PDB entry 6Z47 | electron microscopy, 6.30 A resolution (low resolution: residue-level contacts below are approximate; hydrogen-bond / salt-bridge calls are withheld) | chains A and B of the 8 polymer chains in the assembly

# Chain A (and B)
Molecule: Myosin heavy chain 11
Organism: Meleagris gallopavo
Notes: chain B of this document is another copy of the same molecule, construct and numbering; everything in this record applies to it too
UniProtKB: G1N5L2 (G1N5L2_MELGA); aligned to UniProt positions 1-1979 over residues 1-1979 (the alignment contains insertions or deletions, so no single offset holds)
Chain sequence (1979 residues; numbered 1 to 1979; the number before each row is that of its first residue):
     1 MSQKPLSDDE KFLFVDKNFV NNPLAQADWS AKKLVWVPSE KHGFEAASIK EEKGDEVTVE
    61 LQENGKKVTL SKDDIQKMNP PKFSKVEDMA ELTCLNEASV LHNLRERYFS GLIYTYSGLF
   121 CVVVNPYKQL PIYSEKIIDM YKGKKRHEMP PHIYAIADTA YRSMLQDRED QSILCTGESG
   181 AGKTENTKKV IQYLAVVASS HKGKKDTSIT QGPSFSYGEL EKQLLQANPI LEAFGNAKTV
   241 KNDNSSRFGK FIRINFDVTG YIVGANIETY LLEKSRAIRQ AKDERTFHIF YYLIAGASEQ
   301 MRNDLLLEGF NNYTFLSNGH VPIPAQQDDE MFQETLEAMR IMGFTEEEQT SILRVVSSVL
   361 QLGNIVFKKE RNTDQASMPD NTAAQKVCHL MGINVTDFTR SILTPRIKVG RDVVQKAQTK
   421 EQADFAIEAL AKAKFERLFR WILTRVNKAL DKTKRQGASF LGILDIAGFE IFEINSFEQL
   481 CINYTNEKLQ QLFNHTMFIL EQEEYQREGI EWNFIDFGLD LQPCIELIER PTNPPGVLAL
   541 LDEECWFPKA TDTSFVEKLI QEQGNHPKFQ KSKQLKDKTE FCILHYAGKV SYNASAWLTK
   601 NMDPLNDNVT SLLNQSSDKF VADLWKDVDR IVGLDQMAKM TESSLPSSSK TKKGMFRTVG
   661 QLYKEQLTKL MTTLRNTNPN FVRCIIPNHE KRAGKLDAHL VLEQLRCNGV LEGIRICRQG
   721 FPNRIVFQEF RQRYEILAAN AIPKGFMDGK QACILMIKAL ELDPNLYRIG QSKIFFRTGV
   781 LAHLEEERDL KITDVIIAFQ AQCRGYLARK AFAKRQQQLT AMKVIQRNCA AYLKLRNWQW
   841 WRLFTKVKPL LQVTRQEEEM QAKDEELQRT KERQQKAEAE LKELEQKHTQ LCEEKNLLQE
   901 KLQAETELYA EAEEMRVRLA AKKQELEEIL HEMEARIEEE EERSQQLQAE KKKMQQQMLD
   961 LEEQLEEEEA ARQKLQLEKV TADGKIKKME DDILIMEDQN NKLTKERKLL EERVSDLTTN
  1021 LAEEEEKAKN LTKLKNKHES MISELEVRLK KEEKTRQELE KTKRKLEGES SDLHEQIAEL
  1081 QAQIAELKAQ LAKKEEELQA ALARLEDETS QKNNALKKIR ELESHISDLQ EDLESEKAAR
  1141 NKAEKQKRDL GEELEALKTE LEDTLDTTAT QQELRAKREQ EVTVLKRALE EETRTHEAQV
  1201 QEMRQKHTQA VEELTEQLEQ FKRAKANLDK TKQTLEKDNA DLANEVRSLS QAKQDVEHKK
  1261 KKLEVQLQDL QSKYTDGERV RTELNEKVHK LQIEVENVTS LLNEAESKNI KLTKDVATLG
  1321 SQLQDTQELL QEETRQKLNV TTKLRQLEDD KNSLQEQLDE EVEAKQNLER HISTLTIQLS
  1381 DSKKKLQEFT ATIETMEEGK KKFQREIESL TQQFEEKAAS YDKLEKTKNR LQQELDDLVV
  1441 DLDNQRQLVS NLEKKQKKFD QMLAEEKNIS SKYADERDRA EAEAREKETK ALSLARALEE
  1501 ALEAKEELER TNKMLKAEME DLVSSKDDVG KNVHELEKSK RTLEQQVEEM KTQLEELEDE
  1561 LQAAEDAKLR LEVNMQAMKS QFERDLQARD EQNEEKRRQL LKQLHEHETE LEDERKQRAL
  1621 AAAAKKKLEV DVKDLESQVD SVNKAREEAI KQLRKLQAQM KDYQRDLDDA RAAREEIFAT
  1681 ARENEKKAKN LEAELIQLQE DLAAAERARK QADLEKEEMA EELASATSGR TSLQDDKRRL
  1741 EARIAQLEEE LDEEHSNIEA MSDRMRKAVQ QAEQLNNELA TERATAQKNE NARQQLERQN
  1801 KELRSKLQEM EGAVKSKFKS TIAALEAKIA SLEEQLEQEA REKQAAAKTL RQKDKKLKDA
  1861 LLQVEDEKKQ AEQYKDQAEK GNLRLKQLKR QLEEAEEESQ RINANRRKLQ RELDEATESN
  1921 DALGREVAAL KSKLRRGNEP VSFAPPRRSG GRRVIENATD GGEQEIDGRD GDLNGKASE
Disordered / not traced: 1-29, 205-210, 635-655, 945-1979
Differences from the reference sequence: conflict Gly249 (Phe in G1N5L2), Lys250 (Val in G1N5L2), Phe251 (Leu in G1N5L2), 42 further conflict positions vs the reference (G1N5L2) not listed
Bound ions: Mg2+: Thr184 (together with ADP, phosphate ion)
Ligand contacts: ADP (adenosine-5'-diphosphate): Ile113, Asn125, Pro126, Tyr127, Lys128, Gln129, Tyr133, Glu178, Ser179, Gly180, Ala181, Gly182, Lys183, Thr184, Glu185, Asn242, Asn244
What the authors report for this chain:
  - contacts within the chain: Arg411-Glu938, Arg411-Glu941

# How chain A and chain B interact
Contacting residue pairs (114):
  Leu306(A) - Phe746(B)
  Thr382(A) - Phe746(B)
  Thr382(A) - Met747(B)
  Thr382(A) - Asp748(B)
  Gln385(A) - Gln728(B)
  Gln385(A) - Arg731(B)
  Gln385(A) - Phe746(B)
  Lys386(A) - Phe746(B)
  His389(A) - Phe746(B)
  Asn394(A) - Arg168(B)
  Val395(A) - Gln728(B)
  Val395(A) - Gln732(B)
  Thr396(A) - Gln732(B)
  Asp397(A) - Arg168(B)
  Arg400(A) - Asp167(B)
  Arg400(A) - Arg168(B)
  Arg400(A) - Glu169(B)
  Arg406(A) - Glu169(B)
  Arg406(A) - Asp170(B)
  Lys408(A) - Gln456(B)
  Gln415(A) - Asn676(B)
  Gln856(A) - Glu857(B)
  Gln856(A) - Met860(B)
  Glu857(A) - Gln856(B)
  Glu859(A) - Met860(B)
  Met860(A) - Lys863(B)
  Lys863(A) - Asp864(B)
  Lys863(A) - Leu867(B)
  Glu866(A) - Leu867(B)
  Leu867(A) - Leu867(B)
  Leu867(A) - Thr870(B)
  Thr870(A) - Leu867(B)
  Thr870(A) - Thr870(B)
  Thr870(A) - Lys871(B)
  Thr870(A) - Gln874(B)
  Lys871(A) - Thr870(B)
  Arg873(A) - Gln874(B)
  Gln874(A) - Arg873(B)
  Ala877(A) - Ala877(B)
  Ala877(A) - Leu881(B)
  Glu878(A) - Arg873(B)
  Glu880(A) - Leu881(B)
  Leu881(A) - Glu880(B)
  Leu881(A) - Leu881(B)
  Leu881(A) - Leu884(B)
  Leu884(A) - Leu881(B)
  Leu884(A) - Leu884(B)
  Glu885(A) - Leu884(B)
  Lys887(A) - His888(B)
  His888(A) - Leu884(B)
  His888(A) - Lys887(B)
  His888(A) - Leu891(B)
  Leu891(A) - His888(B)
  Leu891(A) - Leu891(B)
  Leu891(A) - Cys892(B)
  Cys892(A) - Leu891(B)
  Lys895(A) - Leu891(B)
  Lys895(A) - Glu894(B)
  Lys895(A) - Leu898(B)
  Leu898(A) - Lys895(B)
  Leu898(A) - Leu902(B)
  Lys901(A) - Leu902(B)
  Leu902(A) - Leu898(B)
  Leu902(A) - Lys901(B)
  Leu902(A) - Leu902(B)
  Leu902(A) - Glu905(B)
  Glu905(A) - Leu902(B)
  Glu905(A) - Thr906(B)
  Glu905(A) - Tyr909(B)
  Thr906(A) - Glu905(B)
  Leu908(A) - Tyr909(B)
  Tyr909(A) - Glu905(B)
  Tyr909(A) - Leu908(B)
  Tyr909(A) - Tyr909(B)
  Glu911(A) - Arg916(B)
  Ala912(A) - Ala912(B)
  Ala912(A) - Glu913(B)
  Ala912(A) - Arg916(B)
  Glu913(A) - Ala912(B)
  Met915(A) - Arg916(B)
  Arg916(A) - Glu911(B)
  Arg916(A) - Ala912(B)
  Arg916(A) - Met915(B)
  Arg916(A) - Leu919(B)
  Arg918(A) - Asp627(B)
  Leu919(A) - Arg916(B)
  Leu919(A) - Leu919(B)
  Lys922(A) - Asp629(B)
  Lys923(A) - Leu926(B)
  Glu925(A) - Arg630(B)
  Leu926(A) - Lys923(B)
  Leu926(A) - Leu930(B)
  Ile929(A) - Leu930(B)
  Leu930(A) - Leu926(B)
  Leu930(A) - Ile929(B)
  Leu930(A) - Leu930(B)
  Leu930(A) - Met933(B)
  Met933(A) - Leu930(B)
  Met933(A) - Met933(B)
  Met933(A) - Glu934(B)
  Met933(A) - Ile937(B)
  Arg936(A) - Ile937(B)
  Arg936(A) - Glu941(B)
  Ile937(A) - Met933(B)
  Ile937(A) - Arg936(B)
  Ile937(A) - Ile937(B)
  Glu940(A) - Glu940(B)
  Glu940(A) - Glu941(B)
  Glu941(A) - Glu940(B)
  Glu941(A) - Arg943(B)
  Arg943(A) - Ser944(B)
  Ser944(A) - Glu940(B)
  Ser944(A) - Arg943(B)
  Ser944(A) - Ser944(B)
Other interface residues (no listed pair), chain A (70 interface residues in all): Pro379, Asn381, Glu894, Gln899, Glu907, Ala920, Glu927, Glu934
Other interface residues (no listed pair), chain B (70 interface residues in all): Lys454, Lys750, Glu859, Glu866, Glu878, Glu885, Gln899, Ala920, Lys922, Glu927
From the paper, about this interface:
  - pairs named by the authors: Arg168(B)-Asp397(A), Glu169(B)-Arg400(A), Glu169(B)-Arg406(A), Asp170(B)-Arg406(A), Lys454(B)-Glu907(A), Asp627(B)-Arg918(A), Asp629(B)-Lys922(A), Arg630(B)-Glu925(A)

# Summary
The chain A/chain B interface involves 70 residues from each chain. The authors report contacts between
Arg168(B) and Asp397(A), Glu169(B) and Arg400(A) and Glu169(B) and Arg406(A) among others. Chain A binds ADP.
The paper reports contacts within the chain involving Arg411(A), Glu938(A) and Glu941(A).
Chain A and chain B are both Myosin heavy chain 11 (Meleagris gallopavo); the structure, Smooth muscle myosin
shutdown state heads region, was determined by electron microscopy.
